PDB entry 5ZPW | X-ray diffraction, 2.20 A resolution | chains A and B of the 6 polymer chains in the assembly

# Chain A
Molecule: Transmembrane protein gp41
UniProtKB: D6NUQ7 (D6NUQ7_9HIV1); residues 554-588 here correspond to UniProt positions 560-594 (UniProt number = residue number + 6)
Chain sequence (35 residues; each row starts with the number of its first residue):
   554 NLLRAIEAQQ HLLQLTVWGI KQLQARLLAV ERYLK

# Chain B
Molecule: Met-thr-trp-glu-glu-trp-asp-MK8-lys-ile-glu-MK8-tyr-thr-MK8-lys-ile-glu-MK8-leu-ile-lys-lys-ser
Chain sequence (24 residues; numbered 626 to 649; the number before each row is that of its first residue):
   626 MTWEEWDLKI ELYTLKIELL IKKS
Modified residues: Leu633, Leu637, Leu640, Leu644 (2-methyl-L-norleucine; MK8)

# Interface between chain A and chain B
Pairs across the interface (10):
  Leu556(A) - Ser649(B)
  Glu560(A) - Ile646(B)
  Gln563(A) - Ile642(B)
  Gln567(A) - Thr639(B)
  Val570(A) - Ile635(B)  hydrophobic
  Ile573(A) - Trp631(B)  hydrophobic
  Lys574(A) - Trp631(B)
  Lys574(A) - Asp632(B)  salt bridge
  Lys574(A) - Glu636(B)  salt bridge
  Gln577(A) - Trp628(B)
Also at the interface, not in a pair above, chain A (9 interface residues in all): Ile559

# Overview
The chain A/chain B interface involves 9 residues from each chain, with 2 salt bridges. Polar contacts include
Lys574(A)-Asp632(B) and Lys574(A)-Glu636(B).
Chain A is Transmembrane protein gp41 and chain B is
Met-thr-trp-glu-glu-trp-asp-MK8-lys-ile-glu-MK8-tyr-thr-MK8-lys-ile-glu-MK8-leu-ile-lys-lys-ser; the
structure, Generation of a long-acting fusion inhibitor against HIV-1, was determined by X-ray diffraction.
